PDB entry 7W4P | electron microscopy, 3.19 A resolution | chains A and B of the 8 polymer chains in the assembly

== Chain A ==
Molecule: ATP-sensitive inward rectifier potassium channel 11
From: Mus musculus
Reference sequence: Q61743 (KCJ11_MOUSE); residues 1-390 here = UniProt positions 1-390
Chain sequence (390 residues; row label = number of the first residue in the row):
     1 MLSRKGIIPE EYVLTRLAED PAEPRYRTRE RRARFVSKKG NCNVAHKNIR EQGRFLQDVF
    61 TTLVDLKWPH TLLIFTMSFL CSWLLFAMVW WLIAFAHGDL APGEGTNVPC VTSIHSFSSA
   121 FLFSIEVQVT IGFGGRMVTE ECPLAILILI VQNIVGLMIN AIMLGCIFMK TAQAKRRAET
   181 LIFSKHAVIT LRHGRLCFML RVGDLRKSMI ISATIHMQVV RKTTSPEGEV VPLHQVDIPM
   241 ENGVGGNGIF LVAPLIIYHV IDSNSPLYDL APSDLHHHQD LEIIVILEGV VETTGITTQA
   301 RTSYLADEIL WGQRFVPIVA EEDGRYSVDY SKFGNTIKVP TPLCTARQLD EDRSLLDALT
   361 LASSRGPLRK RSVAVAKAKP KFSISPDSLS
Not modelled in the structure: 1-31, 357-390
Cystine bridges: Cys110-Cys142
Construct notes: engineered mutation Lys175 (His in Q61743)
Small-molecule neighbours:
  - ADP (adenosine-5'-diphosphate), molecule 1: Asn48, Ile49, Arg50, Arg54
  - ADP, molecule 2: Ile182, Phe183, Ser184, Lys185, Leu205, Tyr330, Ser331, Lys332, Phe333, Gly334, Asn335
Curated features (UniProtKB/Swiss-Prot):
  - motif: Thr130 to Gly135 (Selectivity filter)
  - binding site (ATP): Asn48, Arg50, Tyr330
  - binding site (K(+)): Thr130, Phe133
  - binding site (a 1,2-diacyl-sn-glycero-3-phospho-(1D-myo-inositol-4,5-bisphosphate)): Arg176
  - site: Asn160 (Role in the control of polyamine-mediated channel gating and in the blocking by intracellular magnesium)
  - modified residue: Thr341 (Phosphothreonine), Ser385 (Phosphoserine)
Reported in the primary citation:
  - mutagenesis - H175K: increased binding to PI(4,5)P2
  - self-association interface (contacts with another copy of this molecule); pairs are residue here / residue on that copy: Phe60-Thr171

== Chain B ==
Molecule: ATP-binding cassette sub-family C member 8 isoform X2
From: Mesocricetus auratus
Reference sequence: A0A1U7R319 (A0A1U7R319_MESAU); residues 1-1582 here = UniProt positions 1-1582
Chain sequence (1582 residues; numbered 1 to 1582; the number before each row is that of its first residue):
     1 MPLAFCGTEN HSAAYRVDQG VLNNGCFVDA LNVVPHVFLL FITFPILFIG WGSQSSKVHI
    61 HHSTWLHFPG HNLRWILTFI LLFVLVCEIA EGILSDGVTE SRHLHLYMPA GMAFMAAITS
   121 VVYYHNIETS NFPKLLIALL IYWTLAFITK TIKFVKFYDH AIGFSQLRFC LTGLLVILYG
   181 MLLLVEVNVI RVRRYIFFKT PREVKPPEDL QDLGVRFLQP FVNLLSKGTY WWMNAFIKTA
   241 HKKPIDLRAI GKLPIAMRAL TNYQRLCVAF DAQARKDTQS PQGARAIWRA LCHAFGRRLI
   301 LSSTFRILAD LLGFAGPLCI FGIVDHLGKE NHVFQPKTQF LGVYFVSSQE FLGNAYVLAV
   361 LLFLALLLQR TFLQASYYVA IETGINLRGA IQTKIYNKIM HLSTSNLSMG EMTAGQICNL
   421 VAIDTNQLMW FFFLCPNLWA MPVQIIVGVI LLYYILGVSA LIGAAVIILL APVQYFVATK
   481 LSQAQRSTLE HSNERLKQTN EMLRGMKLLK LYAWESIFCS RVEVTRRKEM TSLRAFAVYT
   541 SISIFMNTAI PIAAVLITFV GHVSFFKESD LSPSVAFASL SLFHILVTPL FLLSSVVRST
   601 VKALVSVQKL SEFLSSAEIR EEQCAPREPA PQGQAGKYQA VPLKVVNRKR PAREEVRDLL
   661 GPLQRLAPSM DGDADNFCVQ IIGGFFTWTP DGIPTLSNIT IRIPRGQLTM IVGQVGCGKS
   721 SLLLATLGEM QKVSGAVFWN SNLPDSEGED PSSPERETAA GSDIRSRGPV AYASQKPWLL
   781 NATVEENITF ESPFNKQRYK MVIEACSLQP DIDILPHGDQ TQIGERGINL SGGQRQRISV
   841 ARALYQQTNV VFLDDPFSAL DVHLSDHLMQ AGILELLRDD KRTVVLVTHK LQYLPHADWI
   901 IAMKDGTIQR EGTLKDFQRS ECQLFEHWKT LMNRQDQELE KETVMERKAS EPSQGLPRAM
   961 SSRDGLLLDE EEEEEEAAES EEDDNLSSVL HQRAKIPWRA CTKYLSSAGI LLLSLLVFSQ
  1021 LLKHMVLVAI DYWLAKWTDS ALVLSPAARN CSLSQECDLD QSVYAMVFTL LCSLGIVLCL
  1081 VTSVTVEWTG LKVAKRLHRS LLNRIILAPM RFFETTPLGS ILNRFSSDCN TIDQHIPSTL
  1141 ECLSRSTLLC VSALTVISYV TPVFLVALLP LAVVCYFIQK YFRVASRDLQ QLDDTTQLPL
  1201 LSHFAETVEG LTTIRAFRYE ARFQQKLLEY TDSNNIASLF LTAANRWLEV RMEYIGACVV
  1261 LIAAATSISN SLHRELSAGL VGLGLTYALM VSNYLNWMVR NLADMEIQLG AVKRIHALLK
  1321 TEAESYEGLL APSLIPKNWP DQGKIQIQNL SVRYDSSLKP VLKHVNALIS PGQKIGICGR
  1381 TGSGKSSFSL AFFRMVDMFE GRIIIDGIDI AKLPLHTLRS RLSIILQDPV LFSGTIRFNL
  1441 DPEKKCSDST LWEALEIAQL KLVVKALPGG LDAIITEGGE NFSQGQRQLF CLARAFVRKT
  1501 SIFIMDEATA SIDMATENIL QKVVMTAFAD RTVVTIAHRV HTILSADLVM VLKRGAILEF
  1561 DKPETLLSQK DSVFASFVRA DK
Not modelled in the structure: 1, 51-60, 276-280, 330-336, 622-674, 742-765, 934-937, 943-998, 1041-1059, 1581-1582
Cystine bridges: Cys6-Cys26
Ion coordination: Mg2+: Gln775, Asp854 (together with ATP)
Small-molecule neighbours:
  - ADP (adenosine-5'-diphosphate): Asn829, Arg1111, Glu1114, Tyr1354, Leu1358, Val1361, Arg1380, Thr1381, Gly1382, Ser1383, Gly1384, Lys1385, Ser1386, Ser1387
  - ATP (adenosine-5'-triphosphate): Ser408, Met409, Trp688, Thr695, Gln714, Val715, Gly716, Cys717, Gly718, Lys719, Ser720, Ser721, Gln775, His889, Glu1480, Asn1481, Phe1482, Ser1483, Gln1484, Gly1485, Gln1486, Ser1511
  - E2H (6-chloranyl-N-(1-methylcyclopropyl)-1,1-bis(oxidanylidene)-4H-thieno[3,2-e][1,2,4]thiadiazin-3-amine): Pro551, Ile552, Val555, Leu580, His584, Leu1027, Ile1030, Asp1031, Phe1068, Cys1072, Leu1149, Thr1286, Tyr1287, Met1290
Reported in the primary citation:
  - conformationally variable residues: Lys205

== Chain A / chain B interface ==
Contacting residue pairs - 34 pairs, chain A then chain B:
  Asn48(A) with His61(B)
  Glu51(A) with Ser130(B); Phe132(B)
  Gln52(A) with Phe132(B)
  Gly53(A) with Phe132(B)
  Leu56(A) with Leu135(B), hydrophobic
  Val59(A) with Ile49(B), hydrophobic
  Thr62(A) with Ile49(B)
  Leu73(A) with Phe48(B), hydrophobic
  Ile74(A) with Phe48(B), hydrophobic
  Cys81(A) with Phe41(B), hydrophobic
  Leu84(A) with Phe41(B), hydrophobic
  Leu85(A) with Phe41(B), hydrophobic
  Met88(A) with Val37(B), hydrophobic
  Trp91(A) with Phe5(B), hydrophobic; Ala30(B), hydrophobic
  Leu92(A) with Phe27(B), hydrophobic; Ala30(B), hydrophobic; Leu31(B), hydrophobic; Val34(B), hydrophobic
  Phe95(A) with Cys6(B), hydrophobic; Tyr15(B), hydrophobic; Val17(B); Cys26(B), hydrophobic; Phe27(B), hydrophobic
  Ala96(A) with Val17(B); Val21(B), hydrophobic; Phe27(B)
  Gly98(A) with Val17(B)
  Leu100(A) with Tyr15(B), hydrophobic
  Ala101(A) with Tyr15(B); Arg16(B)
  Pro102(A) with His11(B); Ser12(B)
Other interface residues (no listed pair), chain A (24 interface residues in all): Ile49, His70, His97
Other interface residues (no listed pair), chain B (24 interface residues in all): Ala14, Asn24, Asn131

== Overview ==
The chain A/chain B interface involves 24 residues from each chain. Bound to chain A: ADP. Ligands of chain B:
ADP, compound E2H and ATP. The paper reports that H175K of chain A increases binding to PI(4,5)P2;
conformational variability at Lys205(B).
Chain A is ATP-sensitive inward rectifier potassium channel 11 (Mus musculus) and chain B is ATP-binding
cassette sub-family C member 8 isoform X2 (Mesocricetus auratus); the structure, The structure of KATP H175K
mutant in closed state, was determined by electron microscopy (same publication as 7W4O).
